PDB entry 5TSU | X-ray diffraction, 2.20 A resolution | chains A and B of the 4 polymer chains in the assembly

== Chain A (and B) ==
Name: Cystathionine gamma-lyase
Source organism: Homo sapiens
Notes: EC 4.4.1.1; chain B of this document is another copy of the same molecule, construct and numbering; everything in this record applies to it too
Reference sequence: P32929 (CGL_HUMAN); residues 2-405 here = UniProt positions 2-405
Amino-acid sequence (422 residues; row label = number of the first residue in the row; numbers below 1 keep their minus sign (Met-16 is residue -16)):
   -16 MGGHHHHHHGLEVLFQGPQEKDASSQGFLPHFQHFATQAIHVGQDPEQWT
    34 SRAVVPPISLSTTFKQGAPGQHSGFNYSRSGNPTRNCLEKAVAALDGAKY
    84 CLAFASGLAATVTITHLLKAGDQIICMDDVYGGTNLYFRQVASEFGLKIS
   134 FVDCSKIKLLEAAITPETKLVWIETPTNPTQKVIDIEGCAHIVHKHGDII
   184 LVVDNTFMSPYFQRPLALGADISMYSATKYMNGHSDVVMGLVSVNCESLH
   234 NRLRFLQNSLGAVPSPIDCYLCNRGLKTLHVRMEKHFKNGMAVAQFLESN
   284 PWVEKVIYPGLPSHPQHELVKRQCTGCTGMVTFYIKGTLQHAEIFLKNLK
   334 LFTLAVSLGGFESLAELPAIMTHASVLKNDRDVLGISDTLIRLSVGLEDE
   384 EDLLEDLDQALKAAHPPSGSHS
Disordered / not traced: -16 to 9, 51-56, 360, 401-405 (chain B: -16 to 9, 51-55, 400-405)
Sequence notes: expression tag (-16 to 1); engineered mutation Asn59 (Glu in P32929), Leu119 (Arg in P32929), Val339 (Glu in P32929)
Modified positions: Lys212 ((2S)-2-amino-6-[[3-hydroxy-2-methyl-5-(phosphonooxymethyl)pyridin-4-yl]methylideneamino]hexanoic acid; LLP)
Residues lining bound ligands: methionine (MET): Tyr114, Asn161, Lys212, Val339, Ser340, Leu341, Met354, Thr355, Arg375
UniProt features mapped onto this chain:
  - binding site (substrate): Arg62, Tyr114
  - modified residue: Lys212 (N6-(pyridoxal phosphate)lysine)
  - natural variant: Thr67 (T67I: In CSTNU), Gln240 (Q240E: In CSTNU)

== Interface between chain A and chain B ==
Pairs across the interface - 99 pairs, chain A then chain B:
  Leu43(A) - Ser218(B)
  Leu43(A) - Asp219(B)
  Leu43(A) - Leu254(B)  hydrophobic
  Ser44(A) - Ser218(B)
  Thr45(A) - Thr211(B)
  Thr45(A) - Ser218(B)  hydrogen bond (backbone-backbone)
  Thr45(A) - Asp219(B)
  Thr45(A) - Val220(B)
  Thr46(A) - Ala338(B)
  Thr46(A) - Val339(B)  hydrogen bond (side chain-backbone)
  Phe47(A) - Ala338(B)
  Lys48(A) - Thr336(B)
  Lys48(A) - Leu337(B)
  Gln49(A) - Leu337(B)  hydrogen bond (backbone-backbone)
  Gln49(A) - Met354(B)
  Asn59(A) - Val339(B)
  Tyr60(A) - Thr211(B)
  Tyr60(A) - Lys212(B)
  Tyr60(A) - Val339(B)  hydrophobic
  Tyr60(A) - Ser340(B)
  Ser61(A) - Val221(B)
  Arg62(A) - Leu91(B)
  Arg62(A) - Tyr114(B)  hydrogen bond
  Arg62(A) - Lys212(B)
  Ala88(A) - Ala88(B)  hydrophobic
  Ala88(A) - Val246(B)
  Ser89(A) - Gly244(B)  hydrogen bond (side chain-backbone)
  Leu91(A) - Arg62(B)
  Leu91(A) - Asn241(B)
  Leu91(A) - Ser242(B)
  Leu91(A) - Leu243(B)
  Ala92(A) - Leu243(B)  hydrogen bond (backbone-backbone)
  Ala92(A) - Gly244(B)
  Val95(A) - Leu243(B)
  His99(A) - His99(B)
  His99(A) - Val124(B)
  His99(A) - Phe128(B)
  Leu101(A) - Phe128(B)
  Lys102(A) - Glu127(B)
  Lys102(A) - Phe128(B)
  Ala103(A) - Glu127(B)  hydrogen bond (backbone-backbone)
  Ala103(A) - Phe128(B)  hydrophobic
  Ala103(A) - Gly129(B)
  Tyr114(A) - Arg62(B)  hydrogen bond
  Leu119(A) - Ser242(B)
  Tyr120(A) - Leu243(B)  hydrophobic
  Gln123(A) - Phe238(B)
  Val124(A) - His99(B)
  Val124(A) - Phe238(B)  hydrophobic
  Val124(A) - Leu243(B)  hydrophobic
  Glu127(A) - Lys102(B)
  Glu127(A) - Ala103(B)  hydrogen bond (backbone-backbone)
  Phe128(A) - Thr98(B)
  Phe128(A) - His99(B)
  Phe128(A) - Leu101(B)
  Phe128(A) - Lys102(B)
  Phe128(A) - Phe128(B)
  Phe128(A) - Leu130(B)  hydrophobic
  Gly129(A) - Ala103(B)
  Thr211(A) - Thr45(B)
  Thr211(A) - Tyr60(B)
  Lys212(A) - Tyr60(B)
  Lys212(A) - Arg62(B)
  Ser218(A) - Leu43(B)
  Ser218(A) - Ser44(B)
  Ser218(A) - Thr45(B)  hydrogen bond (backbone-backbone)
  Asp219(A) - Leu43(B)
  Asp219(A) - Thr45(B)
  Val220(A) - Thr45(B)
  Val221(A) - Ser61(B)
  Phe238(A) - Leu119(B)  hydrophobic
  Phe238(A) - Gln123(B)
  Phe238(A) - Val124(B)  hydrophobic
  Asn241(A) - Leu91(B)
  Ser242(A) - Leu91(B)
  Ser242(A) - Leu119(B)
  Leu243(A) - Leu91(B)
  Leu243(A) - Ala92(B)  hydrogen bond (backbone-backbone)
  Leu243(A) - Val95(B)  hydrophobic
  Leu243(A) - Tyr120(B)  hydrophobic
  Gly244(A) - Ala88(B)
  Gly244(A) - Ser89(B)  hydrogen bond (backbone-side chain)
  Gly244(A) - Ala92(B)
  Val246(A) - Ala88(B)
  Ser248(A) - Ser248(B)
  Ser248(A) - Asp251(B)  hydrogen bond
  Ile250(A) - Ile250(B)  hydrophobic
  Ile250(A) - Asp251(B)
  Asp251(A) - Ser248(B)  hydrogen bond
  Thr336(A) - Lys48(B)
  Leu337(A) - Lys48(B)
  Leu337(A) - Gln49(B)  hydrogen bond (backbone-backbone)
  Ala338(A) - Thr46(B)
  Ala338(A) - Phe47(B)
  Val339(A) - Thr46(B)  hydrogen bond (backbone-side chain)
  Val339(A) - Asn59(B)
  Ser340(A) - Thr46(B)
  Ser340(A) - Tyr60(B)
  Met354(A) - Gln49(B)
Also at the interface, not in a pair above, chain A (57 interface residues in all): Gly50, Thr98, Leu130, Leu239, Ala245, Leu254, Lys330, Leu347
Also at the interface, not in a pair above, chain B (57 interface residues in all): Gly50, Leu239, Ala245, Glu345, Leu347

== Overview ==
The chain A/chain B interface involves 57 residues from each chain, with 16 hydrogen bonds. Polar contacts
include Thr46(A)-Val339(B), Arg62(A)-Tyr114(B) and Ser89(A)-Gly244(B). Bound to chain A: methionine. Curated
annotation (UniProt) lists substrate-binding residues Arg62(A) and Tyr114(A) on chain A.
Both chains are Cystathionine gamma-lyase (Homo sapiens). Entry 5TSU (Active conformation for Engineered human
cystathionine gamma lyase (E59N, R119L, E339V) to depleting methionine) was determined by X-ray diffraction
together with 5TT2 from the same study.
